5KT3 - chains P and A of the 3 polymer chains in the assembly; structure by X-ray diffraction, 2.64 A resolution.

Chain P:
Molecule: 7-nt DNA strand
Sequence (7 nucleotides; numbered 867 to 873; the number before each row is that of its first residue):
   867 AGGACCC
Bound ions: Mn2+ site 1: DC872 (shared with Lys262(A), Ile267(A) of chain A); Mn2+ site 2: DC873 (together with 0KX) (shared with Asp59(A), Asp151(A), Glu152(A) of chain A)

Chain A:
Molecule: DNA polymerase iota
Organism: Homo sapiens
Notes: EC 2.7.7.7
UniProt: Q9UNA4 (POLI_HUMAN); numbering as in UniProt (aligned over 26-445)
Chain sequence (420 residues; numbered 26 to 445; the number before each row is that of its first residue):
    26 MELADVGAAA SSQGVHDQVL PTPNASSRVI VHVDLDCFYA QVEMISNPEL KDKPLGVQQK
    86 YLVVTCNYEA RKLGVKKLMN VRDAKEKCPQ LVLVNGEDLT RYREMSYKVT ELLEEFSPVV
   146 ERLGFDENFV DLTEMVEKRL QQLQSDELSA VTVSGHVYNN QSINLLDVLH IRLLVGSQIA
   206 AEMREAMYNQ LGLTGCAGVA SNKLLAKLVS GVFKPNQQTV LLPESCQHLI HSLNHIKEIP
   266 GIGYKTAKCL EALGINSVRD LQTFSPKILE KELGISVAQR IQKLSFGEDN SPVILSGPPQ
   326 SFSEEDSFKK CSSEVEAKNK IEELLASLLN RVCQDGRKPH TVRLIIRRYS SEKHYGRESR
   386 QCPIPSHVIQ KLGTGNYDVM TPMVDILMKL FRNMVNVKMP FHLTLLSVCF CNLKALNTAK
Unresolved in the structure: 26-50, 375-380, 398-401, 440-445
Bound ions: Mn2+ site 1: Asp59, Asp151, Glu152 (together with 0KX) (shared with DC873(P) of chain P); Mn2+ site 2: Asp59, Leu60, Asp151 (together with 0KX); Mn2+ site 3: Lys262, Ile267 (shared with DC872(P) of chain P)
Small-molecule neighbours: 0KX (2'-deoxy-5'-O-[(R)-hydroxy{[(R)-hydroxy(phosphonooxy)phosphoryl]amino}phosphoryl]cytidine): Asp59, Leu60, Asp61, Cys62, Phe63, Tyr64, Gln84, Val89, Thr90, Tyr93, Arg96, Lys102, Leu103, Asp151, Glu152, Lys239
Reported in the primary citation:
  - Mn2+ coordination: Asp59
  - binding site for 0KX: Tyr93, Arg96
  - contacts within the chain: Tyr93-Arg96 (cation-pi contact)
  - mutagenesis - R96G (53-fold): decreased catalytic activity on Mg2+
  - mutagenesis - R96G (9-fold): decreased catalytic activity on Mn2+
  - mutagenesis - R96G: decreased binding to Mg2+
  - mutagenesis - R96G: unchanged binding to Mn2+

How chain P and chain A interact:
Contacting residue pairs (19; chain P residue first):
  DA867(P) with Ser384(A), sugar contact; Arg385(A), phosphate contact; Gln386(A), hydrogen bond to the phosphate
  DG868(P) with Glu383(A), phosphate contact; Ser384(A), hydrogen bond to the phosphate
  DA870(P) with Thr271(A), phosphate contact
  DC871(P) with Gly266(A), phosphate contact; Gly268(A), hydrogen bond to the phosphate; Tyr269(A), phosphate contact; Lys270(A), hydrogen bond to the phosphate; Thr271(A), hydrogen bond to the phosphate
  DC872(P) with Ile264(A), phosphate contact; Pro265(A), phosphate contact; Gly266(A), hydrogen bond to the phosphate; Ile267(A), phosphate contact; Gly268(A), phosphate contact
  DC873(P) with Asp151(A), phosphate contact; Glu152(A), phosphate contact; Lys232(A), salt bridge to the phosphate
Interface residues without a listed pair, chain A (20 interface residues in all): Asp59, Leu148, Gly149, Arg368, Arg382

Summary:
6 residues of chain P and 20 residues of chain A are in contact; the contacts include 6 hydrogen bonds and 1
salt bridge. Polar contacts include DA867(P)-Gln386(A), DG868(P)-Ser384(A) and DC871(P)-Gly268(A). From the
paper: a binding site for 0KX at Tyr93(A) and Arg96(A); R96G of chain A reduces catalytic activity on Mg2+.
Chain P is a 7-nt DNA strand and chain A is DNA polymerase iota (Homo sapiens); the structure, Teranry complex
of human DNA polymerase iota(26-445) inserting dCMPNPP opposite template G in the presence of ..., was
determined by X-ray diffraction together with 5KT2, 5KT4, 5KT5, 5KT6 and 5KT7 from the same study.
